Entry 5BVS (X-ray diffraction, 2.20 A resolution); this record covers chain A.

# Chain A
Protein: Fatty acid-binding protein
From: Pygoscelis papua
Amino-acid sequence (132 residues; each row starts with the number of its first residue):
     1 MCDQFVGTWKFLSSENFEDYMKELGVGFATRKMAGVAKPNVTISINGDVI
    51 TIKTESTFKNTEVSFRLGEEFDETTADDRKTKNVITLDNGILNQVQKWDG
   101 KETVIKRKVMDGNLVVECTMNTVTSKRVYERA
Ligand contacts: linoleic acid (EIC): F17, M21, L24, V26, A34, A37, P39, T54, T57, F58, A76, D77, R79, I105, R107, V116, C118, R127, Y129
Reported in the primary citation:
  - binding site for linoleic acid: F17, M21, L24, V26, A76, R107, R127, Y129
  - conformationally variable residues (side-chain flip): F58
  - specificity-determining residues: L24, A76

# Summary
Bound to chain A: linoleic acid. The paper reports a binding site for linoleic acid at F17, M21 and L24 among
others; specificity determinants L24 and A76.
Chain A is Fatty acid-binding protein (Pygoscelis papua); the structure, Linoleate-bound pFABP4, was
determined by X-ray diffraction (same publication as 5BVQ and 5BVT).
